8YPB - chains I and K of the 28 polymer chains in the assembly; structure by electron microscopy, 2.45 A resolution.

# Chain I (and K)
Protein: LH1 alpha polypeptide
Organism: Allochromatium tepidum
Notes: chain K of this document is another copy of the same molecule, construct and numbering; everything in this record applies to it too
Chain sequence (64 residues; numbered 1 to 64; the number before each row is that of its first residue):
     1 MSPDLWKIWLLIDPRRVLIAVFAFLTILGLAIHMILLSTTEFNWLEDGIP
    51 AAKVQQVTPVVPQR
Disordered / not traced: 1, 55-64
Metal / ion sites: bacteriochlorophyll a Mg near His33 (its only coordinating residue here); Ca2+: Trp44, Asp47, Ile49 (shared with 1 residue of chain J)
Small-molecule neighbours:
  - bacteriochlorophyll a (BCL), molecule 1: Phe22, Leu25, Thr26, Gly29, His33, Leu36, Trp44
  - bacteriochlorophyll a (BCL), molecule 2: Leu25, Leu28, Gly29, Ile32, His33, Leu36, Phe42
  - spirilloxanthin (CRT), molecule 1: Asp4, Leu5, Lys7, Ile8, Leu10, Leu11
  - spirilloxanthin (CRT), molecule 2: Leu18, Val21, Phe22, Phe24, Leu25, Leu28, Ile32, Ile35
  - spirilloxanthin (CRT), molecule 3: Thr26, Gly29, Leu30, His33, Met34, Leu37, Trp44

# Interface between chain I and chain K
Pairs across the interface (18; chain I residue first):
  Pro14(I) with Leu11(K), hydrophobic
  Arg15(I) with Leu11(K); Ile12(K); Arg16(K)
  Leu18(I) with Ile8(K), hydrophobic
  Thr26(I) with Phe24(K)
  Met34(I) with Ile35(K), hydrophobic
  Leu37(I) with Ile35(K), hydrophobic
  Leu45(I) with Ile35(K), hydrophobic; Glu41(K); Phe42(K)
  Glu46(I) with Thr39(K)
  Ala52(I) with Glu41(K)
  Lys53(I) with Glu41(K), hydrogen bond (backbone-side chain)
  Val54(I) with Thr40(K); Glu41(K), hydrogen bond (backbone-side chain); Asp47(K); Ile49(K), hydrophobic
Other interface residues (no listed pair), chain I (14 interface residues in all): Ile19, Leu30, Ala51
Other interface residues (no listed pair), chain K (15 interface residues in all): Leu28, Leu36, Ser38

# Summary
14 residues of chain I and 15 residues of chain K are in contact, with 2 hydrogen bonds. Polar contacts
include Lys53(I)-Glu41(K) and Val54(I)-Glu41(K). Bound to chain I: 3 copies of spirilloxanthin and
bacteriochlorophyll a. Trp44(I), Asp47(I) and Ile49(I) form the Ca2+ site.
Chain I and chain K are both LH1 alpha polypeptide (Allochromatium tepidum); the structure, Cryo-EM structure
of the LH1 complex from Allochromatium tepidum, was determined by electron microscopy together with 8YPD from
the same study.
